PDB entry 2YHM | X-ray diffraction, 3.60 A resolution | chains J and K of the 11 polymer chains in the assembly

# Chain J
Name: Nucleoprotein
From: Human respiratory syncytial virus
UniProt: P03418 (NCAP_HRSVA); residue numbers follow UniProt; this construct covers 1-375
Amino-acid sequence (375 residues; each row starts with the number of its first residue):
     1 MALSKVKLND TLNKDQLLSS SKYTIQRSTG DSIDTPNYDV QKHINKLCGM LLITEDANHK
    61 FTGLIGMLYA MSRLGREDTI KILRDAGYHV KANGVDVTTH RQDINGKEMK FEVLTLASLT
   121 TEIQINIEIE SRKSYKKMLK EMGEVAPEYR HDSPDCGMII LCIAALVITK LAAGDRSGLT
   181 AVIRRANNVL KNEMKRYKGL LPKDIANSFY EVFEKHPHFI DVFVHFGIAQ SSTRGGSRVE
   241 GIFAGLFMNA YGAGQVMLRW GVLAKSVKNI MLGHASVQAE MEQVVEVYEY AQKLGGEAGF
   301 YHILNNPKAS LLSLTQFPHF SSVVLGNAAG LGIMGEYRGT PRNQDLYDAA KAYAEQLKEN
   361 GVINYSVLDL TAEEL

# Chain K
Molecule: 70-nt RNA strand
From: Escherichia coli
Sequence (70 nucleotides; each row starts with the number of its first residue):
     1 CCCCCCCCCC CCCCCCCCCC CCCCCCCCCC CCCCCCCCCC CCCCCCCCCC CCCCCCCCCC
    61 CCCCCCCCCC

# Chain J / chain K interface
Contacting residue pairs (37):
  Thr169(J) - C70(K)  base contact
  Lys170(J) - C68(K)  phosphate contact
  Lys170(J) - C69(K)  salt bridge to the phosphate
  Ala172(J) - C66(K)  hydrogen bond to the sugar
  Ala173(J) - C66(K)  base contact
  Ala173(J) - C67(K)  sugar contact
  Ala181(J) - C69(K)  phosphate contact
  Arg184(J) - C69(K)  salt bridge to the phosphate
  Arg184(J) - C70(K)  salt bridge to the phosphate
  Arg185(J) - C1(K)  salt bridge to the phosphate
  Arg185(J) - C70(K)  base contact
  Asn188(J) - C1(K)  phosphate contact
  Val189(J) - C1(K)  phosphate contact
  Gly241(J) - C1(K)  base contact
  Ile242(J) - C1(K)  base contact
  Gly245(J) - C1(K)  base contact
  Asn249(J) - C1(K)  sugar contact
  Asn249(J) - C70(K)  hydrogen bond to the base
  Gly254(J) - C66(K)  phosphate contact
  Gly254(J) - C67(K)  hydrogen bond to the phosphate
  Gln255(J) - C67(K)  phosphate contact
  Val256(J) - C67(K)  hydrogen bond to the phosphate
  Val256(J) - C68(K)  base contact
  Trp260(J) - C68(K)  base contact
  His302(J) - C65(K)  sugar contact
  His302(J) - C66(K)  sugar contact
  Ser310(J) - C64(K)  base contact
  Ser313(J) - C65(K)  phosphate contact
  Ser313(J) - C66(K)  phosphate contact
  Thr315(J) - C65(K)  phosphate contact
  Thr315(J) - C66(K)  hydrogen bond to the phosphate
  Ile333(J) - C68(K)  base contact
  Gly335(J) - C68(K)  hydrogen bond to the sugar
  Glu336(J) - C68(K)  hydrogen bond to the sugar
  Tyr337(J) - C67(K)  hydrogen bond to the phosphate
  Tyr337(J) - C68(K)  sugar contact
  Arg338(J) - C67(K)  hydrogen bond to the sugar
Also at the interface, not in a pair above, chain J (31 interface residues in all): Arg238, Leu246, Leu314, Gly339, Arg342

# Summary
The interface between chain J and chain K involves 31 residues on one side and 8 on the other; the contacts
include 9 hydrogen bonds and 4 salt bridges. Polar pairs include Asn249(J)-C70(K), Ala172(J)-C66(K) and
Gly335(J)-C68(K).
Here chain J is Nucleoprotein (Human respiratory syncytial virus) and chain K is a 70-nt RNA strand
(Escherichia coli). Entry 2YHM (Structure of respiratory syncytial virus nucleocapsid protein, P212121 crystal
form) was determined by X-ray diffraction (same publication as 4V5V).
